3W1S - chains A and B of the 3 polymer chains in the assembly; structure by X-ray diffraction, 2.60 A resolution.

== Chain A ==
Molecule: Autophagy protein 5
Organism: Saccharomyces cerevisiae S288c
Reference sequence: Q12380 (ATG5_YEAST); numbering as in UniProt (aligned over 1-284)
Chain sequence (284 residues; row label = number of the first residue in the row):
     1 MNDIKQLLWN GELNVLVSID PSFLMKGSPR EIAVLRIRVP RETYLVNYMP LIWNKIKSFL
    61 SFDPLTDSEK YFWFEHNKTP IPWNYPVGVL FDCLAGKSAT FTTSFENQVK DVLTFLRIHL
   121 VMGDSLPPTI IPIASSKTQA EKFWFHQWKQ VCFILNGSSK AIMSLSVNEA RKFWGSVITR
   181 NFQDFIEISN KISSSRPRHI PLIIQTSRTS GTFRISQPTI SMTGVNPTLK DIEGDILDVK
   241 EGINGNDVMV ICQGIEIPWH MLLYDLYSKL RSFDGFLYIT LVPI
Unresolved in the structure: 1, 96-110, 135-136, 242-246
UniProt features mapped onto this chain:
  - cross-link: Lys149 (Glycyl lysine isopeptide (Lys-Gly) (interchain with G-Cter in ATG12))
  - mutagenesis: Lys149 (K149R: Loss of conjugation)
What the authors report for this chain:
  - post-translational modification sites: Lys149

== Chain B ==
Molecule: Autophagy protein 16
Organism: Saccharomyces cerevisiae S288c
Reference sequence: Q03818 (ATG16_YEAST); numbering as in UniProt (aligned over 1-46)
Chain sequence (49 residues; numbered -2 to 46; the number before each row is that of its first residue; numbers below 1 keep their minus sign (Gly-2 is residue -2)):
    -2 GPHMGNFIIT ERKKAKEERS NPQTDSMDDL LIRRLTDRND KEAHLNELF
Unresolved in the structure: -2 to 21
Construct notes: expression tag (-2 to 0)
UniProt features mapped onto this chain:
  - mutagenesis: Arg35 (R35A: Impairs interaction with ATG5and autophagy), Phe46 (F46A: Impairs interaction with ATG5and autophagy)

== Chain A / chain B interface ==
Residue-residue contacts (46):
  Asp3(A) - Ile29(B)
  Ile4(A) - Asp25(B)
  Ile4(A) - Leu28(B)  hydrophobic
  Ile4(A) - Ile29(B)  hydrophobic
  Ile4(A) - Leu32(B)  hydrophobic
  Leu7(A) - Ile29(B)
  Leu7(A) - Leu32(B)  hydrophobic
  Leu7(A) - Thr33(B)
  Leu7(A) - Arg35(B)  hydrogen bond (backbone-side chain)
  Leu7(A) - Asn36(B)  hydrogen bond (backbone-side chain)
  Leu8(A) - Leu32(B)  hydrophobic
  Leu8(A) - Arg35(B)
  Asn10(A) - Asn36(B)
  Gly11(A) - Arg35(B)
  Gly11(A) - Asn36(B)
  Glu12(A) - Glu39(B)
  Leu13(A) - Glu39(B)
  Asn14(A) - Glu39(B)
  Asn14(A) - His41(B)  hydrogen bond (side chain-backbone)
  Asn14(A) - Asn43(B)
  Asn14(A) - Phe46(B)
  Val15(A) - Phe46(B)
  Leu16(A) - Phe46(B)
  Arg36(A) - Leu45(B)  hydrogen bond (side chain-backbone)
  Arg36(A) - Phe46(B)
  Ile37(A) - Phe46(B)
  Arg38(A) - Glu39(B)  hydrogen bond (side chain-backbone)
  Arg38(A) - Ala40(B)
  Arg38(A) - Asn43(B)
  Arg38(A) - Phe46(B)
  Arg41(A) - Arg35(B)
  Arg41(A) - Glu39(B)  salt bridge
  Phe91(A) - Glu39(B)
  Asp111(A) - His41(B)  salt bridge
  Val112(A) - His41(B)
  Leu113(A) - Leu42(B)  hydrophobic
  Phe115(A) - Phe46(B)  hydrophobic
  Gln253(A) - Leu32(B)
  Gln253(A) - Arg35(B)  hydrogen bond (backbone-side chain)
  Ile255(A) - Arg31(B)
  Ile255(A) - Leu32(B)  hydrophobic
  Glu256(A) - Arg31(B)  hydrogen bond (backbone-side chain)
  His260(A) - Met24(B)
  Met261(A) - Met24(B)  hydrophobic
  Lys269(A) - Asp25(B)  salt bridge
  Leu270(A) - Leu28(B)  hydrophobic
Also at the interface, not in a pair above, chain A (31 interface residues in all): Thr114, Gly254, Ile257, Pro258
Also at the interface, not in a pair above, chain B (18 interface residues in all): Leu27, Lys38

== Summary ==
31 residues of chain A face 18 of chain B across their interface; the contacts include 7 hydrogen bonds and 3
salt bridges. Polar contacts include Arg41(A)-Glu39(B), Asp111(A)-His41(B) and Lys269(A)-Asp25(B). UniProt
lists one mutagenesis site on chain A; 2 mutagenesis sites on chain B. From the paper: a modification site at
Lys149(A).
Chain A is Autophagy protein 5 and chain B is Autophagy protein 16, both from Saccharomyces cerevisiae S288c;
the structure, Crystal structure of Saccharomyces cerevisiae Atg12-Atg5 conjugate bound to the N-terminal
domain of Atg16, was determined by X-ray diffraction.
